4CNX - chain A; structure by X-ray diffraction, 1.23 A resolution.

== Chain A ==
Name: Carbonic anhydrase 2
From: Bos taurus
Notes: EC 4.2.1.1
Reference sequence: P00921 (CAH2_BOVIN); residues 1-260 here = UniProt positions 1-260
Amino-acid sequence (262 residues; numbered -1 to 260; the number before each row is that of its first residue; numbers below 1 keep their minus sign (Met-1 is residue -1)):
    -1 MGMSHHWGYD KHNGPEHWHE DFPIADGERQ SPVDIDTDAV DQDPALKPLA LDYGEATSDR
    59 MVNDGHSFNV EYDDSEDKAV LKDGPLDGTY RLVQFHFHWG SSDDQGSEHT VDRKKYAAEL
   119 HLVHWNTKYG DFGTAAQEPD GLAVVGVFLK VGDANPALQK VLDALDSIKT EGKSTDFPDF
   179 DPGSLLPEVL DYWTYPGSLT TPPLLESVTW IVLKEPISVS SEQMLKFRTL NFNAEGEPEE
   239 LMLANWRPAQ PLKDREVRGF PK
Not modelled in the structure: -1 to 3
Sequence notes: expression tag (-1 to 0); engineered mutation Asp8 (Gly in P00921), Glu18 (Lys in P00921), Asp24 (Asn in P00921), Asp36 (Lys in P00921), Asp39 (Val in P00921), Asp50 (Val in P00921), Asp57 (Arg in P00921), Asp62 (Asn in P00921), Glu74 (Gln in P00921), Asp85 (Thr in P00921), Glu136 (Gln in P00921), Glu169 (Lys in P00921), Asp177 (Asn in P00921), Glu186 (Asn in P00921), Glu220 (Gln in P00921), Glu238 (Leu in P00921), Asp252 (Asn in P00921), Glu254 (Gln in P00921)
Curated features (UniProtKB/Swiss-Prot):
  - active site: His64 (Proton donor/acceptor)
  - binding site (Zn(2+)): His94, His96, His119
  - binding site (substrate): Thr198, Thr199
  - site (Fine-tunes the proton-transfer properties of H-64): Tyr7, Asn67
  - modified residue: Ser2 (N-acetylserine), Ser165 (Phosphoserine), Ser172 (Phosphoserine)
Metal / ion sites: Zn2+: His94, His96, His119
From the paper describing this entry:
  - conformationally variable residues (side-chain flip): His64
  - conformationally variable residues (loop rearrangement): Thr198 to Glu204 (from molecular simulation)
  - catalytic residues: His64 (citing earlier work)
  - mutagenesis - G8D/K36D/V50D/N62D/Q136E/L238E: decreased catalytic activity on esterase

== In short ==
His94, His96 and His119 form the Zn2+ site. UniProt lists active-site residue His64, 3 Zn2+-binding residues
and substrate-binding residues Thr198 and Thr199. The paper reports the catalytic residue His64;
G8D/K36D/V50D/N62D/Q136E/L238E reduce catalytic activity on esterase.
Chain A is Carbonic anhydrase 2 (Bos taurus); the structure, Surface residue engineering of bovine carbonic
anhydrase to an extreme halophilic enzyme for potential application in ..., was determined by X-ray
diffraction, deposited together with 5A25, 4CNR, 4CNV and 4CNW.
